3DZJ - chain A; structure by X-ray diffraction, 1.90 A resolution.

Chain A:
Molecule: ADP-ribosyl cyclase 1
From: Homo sapiens
Notes: EC 3.2.2.5; fragment: Enzymatic domain:
Reference sequence: P28907 (CD38_HUMAN); residue numbers follow UniProt; this construct covers 45-300
Chain sequence (262 residues; row label = number of the first residue in the row):
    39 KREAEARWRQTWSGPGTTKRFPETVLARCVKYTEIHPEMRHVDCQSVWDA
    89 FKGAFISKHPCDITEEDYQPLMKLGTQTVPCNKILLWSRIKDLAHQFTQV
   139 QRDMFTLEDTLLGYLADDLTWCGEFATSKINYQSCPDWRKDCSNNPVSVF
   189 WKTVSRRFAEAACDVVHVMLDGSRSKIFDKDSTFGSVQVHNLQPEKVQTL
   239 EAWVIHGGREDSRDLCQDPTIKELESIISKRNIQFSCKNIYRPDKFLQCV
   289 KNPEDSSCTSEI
Disordered / not traced: 39-44, 297-300
Sequence notes: expression tag (39-44); engineered mutation T49 (Gln in P28907), D100 (Asn in P28907), A164 (Asn in P28907), D209 (Asn in P28907), D219 (Asn in P28907), Q226 (Glu in P28907)
Swiss-Prot annotation at these positions:
  - active site: C119, C201
Cystine bridges: C67-C82, C99-C180, C119-C201, C160-C173, C254-C275, C287-C296
Small-molecule neighbours: beta-nicotinamide ribose monophosphate (NMN): L124, W125, S126, R127, K129, L145, E146, D155, W189, S193, S220, T221, F222, Q226
What the authors report for this chain:
  - binding site for beta-nicotinamide ribose monophosphate: E146, D155, W189, Q226
  - mutagenesis - E226Q: abolished binding to ara-F-NMN

Summary:
Bound to chain A: beta-nicotinamide ribose monophosphate. From UniProt: active-site residues C119 and C201.
From the paper: a binding site for beta-nicotinamide ribose monophosphate at E146, D155 and W189 among others;
E226Q abolishes binding to ara-F-NMN.
Chain A is ADP-ribosyl cyclase 1 (Homo sapiens); the structure, Crystal structure of human CD38 extracellular
domain E226Q mutant, NMN complex, was determined by X-ray diffraction, deposited together with 3DZF, 3DZG,
3DZH, 3DZI and 3DZK.
